Entry 8HR1 (electron microscopy, 3.02 A resolution); this record covers chains F and J of the 11 polymer chains in the assembly.

Chain F:
Name: Histone H4
Organism: Homo sapiens
Reference sequence: A0A8D3AFV4 (A0A8D3AFV4_SCOMX); residues 19-101 here correspond to UniProt positions 10-92 (UniProt number = residue number - 9)
Sequence (83 residues; row label = number of the first residue in the row):
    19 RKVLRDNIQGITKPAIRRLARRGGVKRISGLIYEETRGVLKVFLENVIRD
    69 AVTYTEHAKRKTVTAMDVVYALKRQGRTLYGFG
Disordered / not traced: 19-20

Chain J:
Molecule: 147-nt DNA strand
Organism: Homo sapiens
Sequence (147 nucleotides; numbered -73 to 73; the number before each row is that of its first residue; numbers below 1 keep their minus sign (DC-73 is residue -73)):
   -73 CTGGAGAATCCCGGTGCCGAGGCCGCTCAATTGGTCGTAGACAGCTCTAG
   -23 CACCGCTTAAACGCACGTACGCGCTGTCCCCCGCGTTTTAACCGCCAAGG
    27 GGATTACTCCCTAGTCTCCAGGCACGTGTCAGATATATACATCCTGT

Chain F / chain J interface:
Residue-residue contacts (11; chain F residue first):
  Arg35(F) with DC8(J), salt bridge to the phosphate
  Arg45(F) with DC7(J), hydrogen bond to the sugar; DC8(J), phosphate contact
  Ile46(F) with DC7(J), sugar contact; DC8(J), hydrogen bond to the phosphate
  Ser47(F) with DC7(J), phosphate contact
  Gly48(F) with DC7(J), hydrogen bond to the phosphate
  Arg78(F) with DG28(J), phosphate contact
  Lys79(F) with DG27(J), phosphate contact; DG28(J), salt bridge to the phosphate
  Thr80(F) with DG28(J), hydrogen bond to the phosphate
Also at the interface, not in a pair above, chain J (6 interface residues in all): DC6, DA29

In short:
Chain F and chain J form an interface of 8 and 6 residues respectively; the contacts include 4 hydrogen bonds
and 2 salt bridges. Polar pairs include Arg45(F)-DC7(J), Ile46(F)-DC8(J) and Gly48(F)-DC7(J).
Here chain F is Histone H4 and chain J is a 147-nt DNA strand, both from Homo sapiens. Entry 8HR1 (Cryo-EM
structure of SSX1 bound to the unmodified nucleosome at a resolution of 3.02 angstrom) was determined by
electron microscopy.
